PDB entry 6N7V | electron microscopy, 3.80 A resolution | chains E and T of the 7 polymer chains in the assembly

# Chain E
Protein: DNA primase/helicase
Source organism: Enterobacteria phage T7
Notes: EC 2.7.7.-, 3.6.4.12
UniProt: P03692 (PRIM_BPT7); residues 1-566 here = UniProt positions 1-566
Amino-acid sequence (566 residues; numbered 1 to 566; the number before each row is that of its first residue):
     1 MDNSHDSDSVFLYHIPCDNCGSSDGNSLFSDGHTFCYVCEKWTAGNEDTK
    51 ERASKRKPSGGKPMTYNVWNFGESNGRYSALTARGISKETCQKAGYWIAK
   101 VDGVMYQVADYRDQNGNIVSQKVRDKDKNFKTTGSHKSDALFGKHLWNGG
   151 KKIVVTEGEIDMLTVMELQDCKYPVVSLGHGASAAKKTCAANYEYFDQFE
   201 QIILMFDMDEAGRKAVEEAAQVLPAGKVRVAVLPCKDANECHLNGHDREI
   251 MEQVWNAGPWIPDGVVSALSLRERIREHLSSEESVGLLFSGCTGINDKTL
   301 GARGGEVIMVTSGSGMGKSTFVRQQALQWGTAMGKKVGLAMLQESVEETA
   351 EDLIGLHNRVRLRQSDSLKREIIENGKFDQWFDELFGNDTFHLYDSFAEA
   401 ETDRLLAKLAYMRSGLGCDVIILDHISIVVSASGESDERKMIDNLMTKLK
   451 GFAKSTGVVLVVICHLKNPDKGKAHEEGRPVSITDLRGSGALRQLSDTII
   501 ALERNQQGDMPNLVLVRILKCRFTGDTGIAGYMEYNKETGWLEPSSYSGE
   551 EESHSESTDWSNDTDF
Unresolved in the structure: 1-262, 281-284, 374-376, 396-403, 430-438, 546-566
Sequence notes: engineered mutation Gln343 (Glu in P03692)
UniProt features mapped onto this chain:
  - zinc finger: Cys17 to Cys39 (C4-like)
  - region: Glu550 to Phe566 (Binding to viral DNA polymerase)
  - binding site (Zn(2+)): Cys17, Cys20, Cys36, Cys39
  - binding site (Mg(2+)): Glu157, Asp207, Asp237
  - binding site (ATP): Ser312 to Ser319
  - site (dTTP/dATP binding): Arg361, His465, Arg504, Arg522, Tyr535
Bound ions: Mg2+: Ser319, Gln343 (together with dTTP)
Residues lining bound ligands:
  - dTTP (TTP), molecule 1: Gly313, Ser314, Gly315, Met316, Gly317, Lys318, Ser319, Thr320, Gln343, His465, Arg504, Pro511, Asn512, Val514, Tyr535, Lys537
  - dTTP (TTP), molecule 2: Gln494, Lys520, Cys521, Arg522, Phe523, Thr524, Gly525
What the authors report for this chain:
  - mutagenesis - E343Q: abolished catalytic activity (citing earlier work)
  - specificity-determining residues: His33 (citing earlier work)

# Chain T
Molecule: 76-nt DNA strand
Sequence (76 nucleotides; numbered -4 to 71; the number before each row is that of its first residue; numbers below 1 keep their minus sign (DT-4 is residue -4)):
    -4 TTTGGTCATTTTTTTTTTTTTTTTTTTTACGGAGTCGTTTCGACTCCGTT
    46 ATCACGCTATGTCGTCAAGTTGTACC
Unresolved in the structure: -4 to 3, 20-71

# Interface between chain E and chain T
Residue-residue contacts - 10 pairs, chain E then chain T:
  Arg439(E) - DT6(T)  hydrogen bond to the base
  Arg439(E) - DT7(T)  hydrogen bond to the base
  Lys467(E) - DT9(T)  salt bridge to the phosphate
  Asn468(E) - DT10(T)  phosphate contact
  Asn468(E) - DT11(T)  phosphate contact
  Leu486(E) - DT9(T)  phosphate contact
  Arg487(E) - DT9(T)  phosphate contact
  Gly488(E) - DT8(T)  sugar contact
  Ser489(E) - DT8(T)  sugar contact
  Gly490(E) - DT8(T)  hydrogen bond to the phosphate

# In short
Chain E and chain T form an interface of 8 and 6 residues respectively, with 3 hydrogen bonds and 1 salt
bridge. Among the polar pairs are Arg439(E)-DT6(T), Arg439(E)-DT7(T) and Gly490(E)-DT8(T). Chain E binds dTTP.
The paper reports that E343Q of chain E abolishes catalytic activity; the specificity determinant His33(E).
Here chain E is DNA primase/helicase (Enterobacteria phage T7) and chain T is a 76-nt DNA strand. Entry 6N7V
(Structure of bacteriophage T7 gp4 (helicase-primase, E343Q mutant) in complex with ssDNA, dTTP, AC
dinucleotide, and ...) was determined by electron microscopy, deposited together with 6N7I, 6N7N, 6N7S, 6N7T,
6N7W, 6N9U and 3 further entries.
